4I2O - chains A and X of the 4 polymer chains in the assembly; structure by X-ray diffraction, 1.77 A resolution.

Chain A:
Molecule: FixK2 protein
Source organism: Bradyrhizobium japonicum
UniProtKB: O69245 (O69245_BRAJP); residues 1-232 here = UniProt positions 1-232
Chain sequence (243 residues; numbered 1 to 243; the number before each row is that of its first residue):
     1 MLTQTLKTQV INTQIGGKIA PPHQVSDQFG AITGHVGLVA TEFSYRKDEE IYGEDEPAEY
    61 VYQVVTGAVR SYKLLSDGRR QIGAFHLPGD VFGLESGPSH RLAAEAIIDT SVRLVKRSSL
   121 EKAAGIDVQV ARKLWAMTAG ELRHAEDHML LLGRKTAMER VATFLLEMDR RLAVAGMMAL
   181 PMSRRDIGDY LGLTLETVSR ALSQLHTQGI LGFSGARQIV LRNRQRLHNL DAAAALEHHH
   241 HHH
Disordered / not traced: 1-37, 236-243
Construct notes: engineered mutation Ser183 (Cys in O69245); expression tag (233-243)
What the authors report for this chain:
  - binding site for Promoter of fixK2 direct target, fixN, upstream: Leu195, Glu196, Arg200
  - binding site for Promoter of fixK2 direct target, fixN, downstream (chain X): Arg200
  - self-association interface (contacts with another copy of this molecule): Val128 to Arg154

Chain X:
Molecule: Promoter of fixK2 direct target, fixN, downstream
Sequence (30 nucleotides; row label = number of the first residue in the row; numbers below 1 keep their minus sign (DC-1 is residue -1)):
    -1 CCACCTATCT TGATTTCAAT CAATTCCCCG
Disordered / not traced: -1 to 2, 27-28

Interface between chain A and chain X:
Contacting residue pairs (13):
  Thr156(A) with DA16(X), phosphate contact
  Ala157(A) with DA16(X), hydrogen bond to the phosphate
  Gly192(A) with DA17(X), phosphate contact
  Leu193(A) with DA17(X), phosphate contact
  Thr194(A) with DA17(X), hydrogen bond to the phosphate; DT18(X), base contact
  Glu196(A) with DT18(X), base contact; DC19(X), hydrogen bond to the base
  Thr197(A) with DA16(X), sugar contact; DA17(X), hydrogen bond to the phosphate
  Arg200(A) with DT18(X), hydrogen bond to the base
  Gly215(A) with DC26(X), phosphate contact
  Ala216(A) with DC26(X), phosphate contact
Interface residues without a listed pair, chain X (7 interface residues in all): DA20, DC25

Summary:
Chain A and chain X form an interface of 10 and 7 residues respectively, with 5 hydrogen bonds. Polar contacts
include Glu196(A)-DC19(X), Arg200(A)-DT18(X) and Ala157(A)-DA16(X). From the paper: a binding site for
Promoter of fixK2 direct target, fixN, upstream at Leu195(A), Glu196(A) and Arg200(A); a binding site for
Promoter of fixK2 direct target, fixN, downstream (chain X) at Arg200(A).
Chain A is FixK2 protein (Bradyrhizobium japonicum) and chain X is Promoter of fixK2 direct target, fixN,
downstream; the structure, The Structure of FixK2 from Bradyrhizobium japonicum, was determined by X-ray
diffraction.
